7MSC - chains A and E of the 55 polymer chains in the assembly; structure by electron microscopy, 2.97 A resolution.

# Chain A
Molecule: 23S rRNA
Source organism: Mycobacterium tuberculosis (strain ATCC 25618 / H37Rv)
Sequence (3138 nucleotides; each row starts with the number of its first residue):
     1 UUGUAAGUGU CUAAGGGCGC AUGGUGGAUG CCUUGGCAUC GAGAGCCGAU GAAGGACGUG
    61 GGAGGCUGCG AUAUGCCUCG GGGAGCUGUC AACCGAGCGU GGAUCCGAGG AUUUCCGAAU
   121 GGGGAAACCC AGCACGAGUG AUGUCGUGCU ACCCGCAUCU GAAUAUAUAG GGUGCGGGAG
   181 GGAACGCGGG GAAGUGAAAC AUCUCAGUAC CCGUAGGAGG AGAAAACAAU UGUGAUUCCG
   241 CAAGUAGUGG CGAGCGAACG CGGAACAGGC UAAACCGCAC GCAUGGGUAA CCGGGUAGGG
   301 GUUGUGUGUG CGGGGUUGUG GGAGGAUAUG UCUCAGCGCU ACCCGGCUGA GAGGCAGUCA
   361 GAAAGUGUCG UGGUUAGCGG AAGUGGCCUG GGAUGGUCUG CCGUAGACGG UGAGAGCCCG
   421 GUACGCGAAA ACCCGGCACC UGCCUAGUAU CAAUUCCCGA GUAGCAGCGG GCCCGUGGAA
   481 UCCGCUGUGA AUCCGCCGGG ACCACCCGGU AAGCCUAAAU ACUCCUCGAU GACCGAUAGC
   541 GGAUUAGUAC CGUGAGGGAA UGGUGAAAAG UACCCCGGGA GGGGAGUGAA AGAGUACCUG
   601 AAACCGUGUG CCUACAAUCC GUCAGAGCCU CCUUUUCCUC UCCGGAGGAG GGUGGUGAUG
   661 GCGUGCCUUU UGAAGAAUGA GCCUGCGAGU CAGGGACAUG UCGCAAGGUU AACCCGUGUG
   721 GGGUAGCCGC AGCGAAAGCG AGUCUGAAUA GGGCGACCCA CACGCGCAUA CGCGCGUGUG
   781 AAUAGUGGCG UGUUCUGGAC CCGAAGCGGA GUGAUCUACC CAUGGCCAGG GUGAAGCGCG
   841 GGUAAGACCG CGUGGAGGCC CGAACCCACU UAGGUUGAAG ACUGAGGGGA UGAGCUGUGG
   901 GUAGGGGUGA AAGGCCAAUC AAACUCCGUG AUAGCUGGUU CUCCCCGAAA UGCAUUUAGG
   961 UGCAGCGUUG CGUGGUUCAC CGCGGAGGUA GAGCUACUGG AUGGCCGAUG GGCCCUACUA
  1021 GGUUACUGAC GUCAGCCAAA CUCCGAAUGC CGUGGUGUAA AGCGUGGCAG UGAGACGGCG
  1081 GGGGAUAAGC UCCGUACGUC GAAAGGGAAA CAGCCCAGAU CGCCGGCUAA GGCCCCCAAG
  1141 CGUGUGCUAA GUGGGAAAGG AUGUGCAGUC GCAAAGACAA CCAGGAGGUU GGCUUAGAAG
  1201 CAGCCACCCU UGAAAGAGUG CGUAAUAGCU CACUGGUCAA GUGAUUGUGC GCCGAUAAUG
  1261 UAGCGGGGCU CAAGCACACC GCCGAAGCCG CGGCACAUCC ACCUUGUGGU GGGUGUGGGU
  1321 AGGGGAGCGU CCCUCAUUCA GCGAAGCCAC CGGGUGACCG GUGGUGGAGG GUGGGGGAGU
  1381 GAGAAUGCAG GCAUGAGUAG CGACAAGGCA AGUGAGAACC UUGCCCGCCG AAAGACCAAG
  1441 GGUUCCUGGG CCAGGCCAGU CCGCCCAGGG UGAGUCGGGA CCUAAGGCGA GGCCGACAGG
  1501 CGUAGUCGAU GGACAACGGG UUGAUAUUCC CGUACCCGUG UGUGGGCGCC CGUGACGAAU
  1561 CAGCGGUACU AACCACCCAA AACCGGAUCG AUCACUCCCC UUCGGGGGUG UGGAGUUCUG
  1621 GGGCUGCGUG GGAACUUCGC UGGUAGUAGU CAAGCGAAGG GGUGACGCAG GAAGGUAGCC
  1681 GUACCAGUCA GUGGUAACAC UGGGGCAAGC CGGUAGGGAG AGCGAUAGGC AAAUCCGUCG
  1741 CUCACUAAUC CUGAGAGGUG ACGCAUAGCC GGUUGAGGCG AAUUCGGUGA UCCUCUGCUG
  1801 CCAAGAAAAG CCUCUAGCGA GCACACACAC GGCCCGUACC CCAAACCGAC ACAGGUGGUC
  1861 AGGUAGAGCA UACCAAGGCG UACGAGAUAA CUAUGGUUAA GGAACUCGGC AAAAUGCCCC
  1921 CGUAACUUCG GGAGAAGGGG GACCGGAAUA UCGUGAACAC CCUUGCGGUG GGAGCGGGAU
  1981 CCGGUCGCAG AAACCAGUGA GGAGCGACUG UUUACUAAAA ACACAGGUCC GUGCGAAGUC
  2041 GCAAGACGAU GUAUACGGAC UGACGCCUGC CCGGUGCUGG AAGGUUAAGA GGACCCGUUA
  2101 ACCCGCAAGG GUGAAGCGGA GAAUUUAAGC CCCAGUAAAC GGCGGUGGUA ACUAUAACCA
  2161 UCCUAAGGUA GCGAAAUUCC UUGUCGGGUA AGUUCCGACC UGCACGAAUG GCGUAACGAC
  2221 UUCUCAACUG UCUCAACCAU AGACUCGGCG AAAUUGCACU ACGAGUAAAG AUGCUCGUUA
  2281 CGCGCGGCAG GACGAAAAGA CCCCGGGACC UUCACUACAA CUUGGUAUUG AUGUUCGGUA
  2341 CGGUUUGUGU AGGAUAGGUG GGAGACUGUG AAACCUCGAC GCCAGUUGGG GCGGAGUCGU
  2401 UGUUGAAAUA CCACUCUGAU CGUAUUGGGC AUCUAACCUC GAACCCUGAA UCGGGUUUAG
  2461 GGACAGUGCC UGGCGGGUAG UUUAACUGGG GCGGUUGCCU CCUAAAAUGU AACGGAGGCG
  2521 CCCAAAGGUU CCCUCAACCU GGACGGCAAU CAGGUGGCGA GUGUAAAUGC ACAAGGGAGC
  2581 UUGACUGCGA GACUUACAAG UCAAGCAGGG ACGAAAGUCG GGAUUAGUGA UCCGGCACCC
  2641 CCGAGUGGAA GGGGUGUCGC UCAACGGAUA AAAGGUACCC CGGGGAUAAC AGGCUGAUCU
  2701 UCCCCAAGAG UCCAUAUCGA CGGGAUGGUU UGGCACCUCG AUGUCGGCUC GUCGCAUCCU
  2761 GGGGCUGGAG CAGGUCCCAA GGGUUGGGCU GUUCGCCCAU UAAAGCGGCA CGCGAGCUGG
  2821 GUUUAGAACG UCGUGAGACA GUUCGGUCUC UAUCCGCCGC GCGCGUCAGA AACUUGAGGA
  2881 AACCUGUCCC UAGUACGAGA GGACCGGGAC GGACGAACCU CUGGUGCACC AGUUGUCCCG
  2941 CCAGGGGCAC CGCUGGAUAG CCACGUUCGG UCAGGAUAAC CGCUGAAAGC AUCUAAGCGG
  3001 GAAACCUUCU CCAAGAUCAG GUUUCUCACC CACUUGGUGG GAUAAGGCCC CCCGCAGAAC
  3061 ACGGGUUCAA UAGGUCAGAC CUGGAAGCUC AGUAAUGGGU GUAGGGAACU GGUGCUAACC
  3121 GGCCGAAAAC UUACAACA
Not modelled in the structure: 1-4, 1013-1022, 3133-3138
Modified / non-standard residues: 5MU (5-methyluridine 5'-monophosphate) at position 2177; OMG (o2'-methylguanosine-5'-monophosphate) at position 2791
Ion coordination: Mg2+ site 1: C31, G1370; Mg2+ site 2: C46, G217; Mg2+ site 3: G65, U89; Mg2+ site 4 near U72 (its only coordinating residue here); Mg2+ site 5 near U120 (its only coordinating residue here); Mg2+ site 6: A162, U166; Mg2+ site 7: G194, U2481; Mg2+ site 8: A199, C200; Mg2+ site 9 near G220 (its only coordinating residue here); Mg2+ site 10 near C251 (its only coordinating residue here); Mg2+ site 11: G379, G421; Mg2+ site 12: U411, C418; 153 more Mg2+ sites not listed
Ligand contacts: N-formylmethionine (FME): G2299, A2300, C2301, A2689, U2744, U2823

# Chain E
Molecule: 50S ribosomal protein L4
Source organism: Mycobacterium tuberculosis (strain ATCC 25618 / H37Rv)
Reference sequence: P9WH85 (RL4_MYCTU); numbering as in UniProt (aligned over 1-223)
Chain sequence (223 residues; row label = number of the first residue in the row):
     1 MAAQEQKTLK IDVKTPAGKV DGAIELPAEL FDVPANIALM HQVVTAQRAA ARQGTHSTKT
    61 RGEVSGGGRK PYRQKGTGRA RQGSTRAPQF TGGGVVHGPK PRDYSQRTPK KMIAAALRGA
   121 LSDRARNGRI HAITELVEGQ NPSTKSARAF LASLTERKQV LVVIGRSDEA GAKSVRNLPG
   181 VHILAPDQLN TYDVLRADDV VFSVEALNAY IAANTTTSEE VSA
Not modelled in the structure: 1-8, 216-223

# Interface between chain A and chain E
Residue-residue contacts (153):
  C37(A) - Ser57(E)  hydrogen bond to the sugar
  A38(A) - Thr55(E)  sugar contact
  A38(A) - Ser57(E)  sugar contact
  A38(A) - Pro101(E)  sugar contact
  U39(A) - Gln53(E)  base contact
  U39(A) - Thr55(E)  sugar contact
  C402(A) - Lys145(E)  salt bridge to the phosphate
  C402(A) - Arg148(E)  base contact
  G403(A) - Thr144(E)  sugar contact
  G403(A) - Arg148(E)  hydrogen bond to the base
  G403(A) - Asn177(E)  hydrogen bond to the base
  G403(A) - Leu178(E)  base contact
  G403(A) - Pro179(E)  base contact
  U404(A) - Pro142(E)  phosphate contact
  U404(A) - Ser143(E)  phosphate contact
  U404(A) - Thr144(E)  hydrogen bond to the phosphate
  U404(A) - Lys173(E)  sugar contact
  U404(A) - Arg176(E)  hydrogen bond to the phosphate
  A405(A) - Arg176(E)  salt bridge to the phosphate
  A405(A) - Asn177(E)  hydrogen bond to the phosphate
  G406(A) - Asn177(E)  hydrogen bond to the sugar
  G406(A) - Pro179(E)  base contact
  A423(A) - Arg176(E)  hydrogen bond to the sugar
  U530(A) - Gln53(E)  hydrogen bond to the sugar
  G531(A) - Gln53(E)  sugar contact
  G531(A) - Thr55(E)  hydrogen bond to the base
  A532(A) - Arg48(E)  hydrogen bond to the base
  A532(A) - Ala49(E)  base contact
  A532(A) - Arg52(E)  hydrogen bond to the base
  A532(A) - Gln53(E)  hydrogen bond to the phosphate
  C533(A) - Arg52(E)  salt bridge to the phosphate
  C533(A) - Thr55(E)  sugar contact
  C533(A) - His56(E)  salt bridge to the phosphate
  U537(A) - Thr91(E)  hydrogen bond to the base
  A538(A) - Gly92(E)  hydrogen bond to the phosphate
  G539(A) - Thr58(E)  phosphate contact
  G539(A) - Val95(E)  phosphate contact
  C540(A) - Lys59(E)  phosphate contact
  G541(A) - Val64(E)  phosphate contact
  G541(A) - Ser65(E)  hydrogen bond to the phosphate
  G547(A) - Ser65(E)  base contact
  G557(A) - Arg69(E)  sugar contact
  G558(A) - Gly66(E)  phosphate contact
  G558(A) - Gly67(E)  hydrogen bond to the phosphate
  A559(A) - Arg86(E)  salt bridge to the phosphate
  G685(A) - Thr91(E)  hydrogen bond to the base
  G687(A) - Pro88(E)  sugar contact
  A688(A) - Val96(E)  sugar contact
  U690(A) - His97(E)  hydrogen bond to the base
  C691(A) - Arg102(E)  phosphate contact
  A692(A) - Arg102(E)  salt bridge to the phosphate
  G694(A) - Arg107(E)  hydrogen bond to the base
  C702(A) - Leu39(E)  sugar contact
  G703(A) - Asn36(E)  hydrogen bond to the phosphate
  G703(A) - Lys111(E)  sugar contact
  G703(A) - Met112(E)  sugar contact
  C704(A) - Lys111(E)  sugar contact
  G708(A) - Lys111(E)  salt bridge to the phosphate
  U709(A) - Lys111(E)  salt bridge to the phosphate
  U710(A) - Arg107(E)  hydrogen bond to the phosphate
  U710(A) - Pro109(E)  phosphate contact
  U710(A) - Lys110(E)  phosphate contact
  A711(A) - Arg107(E)  salt bridge to the phosphate
  G716(A) - Arg166(E)  hydrogen bond to the sugar
  G716(A) - Gln188(E)  hydrogen bond to the base
  U717(A) - Leu184(E)  base contact
  U717(A) - Ala185(E)  hydrogen bond to the base
  G718(A) - His182(E)  hydrogen bond to the base
  G718(A) - Asn190(E)  base contact
  G718(A) - Asp193(E)  hydrogen bond to the base
  U719(A) - Gln47(E)  base contact
  U719(A) - Ala50(E)  sugar contact
  U719(A) - Ala51(E)  base contact
  U719(A) - Asn190(E)  hydrogen bond to the sugar
  G720(A) - Gln47(E)  hydrogen bond to the phosphate
  G720(A) - Ile113(E)  phosphate contact
  G720(A) - Asp187(E)  hydrogen bond to the sugar
  G720(A) - Gln188(E)  hydrogen bond to the base
  G720(A) - Leu189(E)  sugar contact
  G720(A) - Asn190(E)  sugar contact
  G721(A) - Ile113(E)  phosphate contact
  G723(A) - Lys110(E)  hydrogen bond to the base
  G787(A) - Pro109(E)  sugar contact
  G788(A) - Gln42(E)  hydrogen bond to the base
  G788(A) - Arg107(E)  salt bridge to the phosphate
  G788(A) - Thr108(E)  sugar contact
  G788(A) - Pro109(E)  sugar contact
  C789(A) - Gln42(E)  sugar contact
  C789(A) - Gln106(E)  sugar contact
  C789(A) - Arg107(E)  phosphate contact
  C800(A) - His97(E)  hydrogen bond to the phosphate
  C801(A) - Pro88(E)  phosphate contact
  C801(A) - Val96(E)  sugar contact
  C801(A) - His97(E)  phosphate contact
  C802(A) - Arg61(E)  salt bridge to the phosphate
  C802(A) - Pro88(E)  phosphate contact
  C802(A) - Gln89(E)  sugar contact
  G803(A) - Arg61(E)  salt bridge to the phosphate
  G803(A) - Lys70(E)  phosphate contact
  G803(A) - Gln74(E)  hydrogen bond to the sugar
  G803(A) - Arg81(E)  sugar contact
  G803(A) - Gln82(E)  phosphate contact
  G803(A) - Gly83(E)  phosphate contact
  G803(A) - Ser84(E)  phosphate contact
  A804(A) - Lys70(E)  salt bridge to the phosphate
  A804(A) - Gln74(E)  hydrogen bond to the sugar
  A804(A) - Gly83(E)  phosphate contact
  A805(A) - Lys70(E)  phosphate contact
  U925(A) - Arg69(E)  hydrogen bond to the phosphate
  C926(A) - Arg69(E)  salt bridge to the phosphate
  C927(A) - Gly68(E)  phosphate contact
  G930(A) - Thr60(E)  base contact
  G930(A) - Arg61(E)  hydrogen bond to the sugar
  G930(A) - Gly62(E)  phosphate contact
  U936(A) - Arg81(E)  base contact
  C1333(A) - Arg48(E)  hydrogen bond to the sugar
  U1334(A) - Arg48(E)  hydrogen bond to the sugar
  U1334(A) - Tyr192(E)  hydrogen bond to the sugar
  C1335(A) - Arg196(E)  phosphate contact
  A1336(A) - Gln159(E)  phosphate contact
  U1337(A) - Lys158(E)  salt bridge to the phosphate
  G1375(A) - His41(E)  hydrogen bond to the sugar
  G1376(A) - His41(E)  phosphate contact
  G1376(A) - Thr45(E)  sugar contact
  G1377(A) - Arg52(E)  sugar contact
  A1378(A) - Arg102(E)  salt bridge to the phosphate
  G1379(A) - Thr58(E)  base contact
  G1379(A) - Val95(E)  base contact
  G1379(A) - Pro99(E)  base contact
  A1385(A) - Gln89(E)  base contact
  U1386(A) - Gly78(E)  base contact
  U1386(A) - Arg79(E)  hydrogen bond to the base
  U1386(A) - Ala80(E)  base contact
  G1387(A) - Gln82(E)  hydrogen bond to the sugar
  G1387(A) - Gln89(E)  hydrogen bond to the base
  C1388(A) - Arg79(E)  salt bridge to the phosphate
  C1388(A) - Gln82(E)  phosphate contact
  C1388(A) - Gln89(E)  sugar contact
  C1388(A) - Phe90(E)  sugar contact
  C1388(A) - Thr91(E)  hydrogen bond to the sugar
  A1389(A) - Thr91(E)  sugar contact
  A2297(A) - Gly76(E)  phosphate contact
  A2297(A) - Gly78(E)  phosphate contact
  A2298(A) - Lys75(E)  hydrogen bond to the sugar
  A2298(A) - Gly76(E)  hydrogen bond to the phosphate
  A2298(A) - Gly78(E)  phosphate contact
  A2298(A) - Arg81(E)  base contact
  G2299(A) - Lys75(E)  salt bridge to the phosphate
  C2681(A) - Gln74(E)  phosphate contact
  C2681(A) - Lys75(E)  phosphate contact
  G2682(A) - Gln74(E)  hydrogen bond to the phosphate
  G2682(A) - Lys75(E)  salt bridge to the phosphate
  G2683(A) - Arg81(E)  salt bridge to the phosphate
Also at the interface, not in a pair above, chain A (84 interface residues in all): A407, C424, G556, G689, G722, G790
Also at the interface, not in a pair above, chain E (88 interface residues in all): Ala38, Thr77, Thr85, Ala87, Gly93, Gly98, Ala114, Ile183

# Overview
Chain A and chain E form an interface of 84 and 88 residues respectively, with 49 hydrogen bonds and 20 salt
bridges. Polar contacts include G403(A)-Arg148(E), G403(A)-Asn177(E) and G531(A)-Thr55(E). Bound to chain A:
N-formylmethionine. The Mg2+ site 1 is built by C31(A) and G1370(A).
Here chain A is 23S rRNA and chain E is 50S ribosomal protein L4, both from Mycobacterium tuberculosis (strain
ATCC 25618 / H37Rv). Entry 7MSC (Mtb 70SIC in complex with MtbEttA at Pre_R0 state) was determined by electron
microscopy, deposited together with 7MSH, 7MSM, 7MSZ, 7MT2, 7MT3 and 7MT7.
